5FFO - chains B and D of the 8 polymer chains in the assembly; structure by X-ray diffraction, 3.49 A resolution.

Chain B:
Name: Integrin beta-6
Organism: Homo sapiens
UniProtKB: P18564 (ITB6_HUMAN); residues 111-361 here correspond to UniProt positions 128-378 (UniProt number = residue number + 17)
Amino-acid sequence (257 residues; each row starts with the number of its first residue):
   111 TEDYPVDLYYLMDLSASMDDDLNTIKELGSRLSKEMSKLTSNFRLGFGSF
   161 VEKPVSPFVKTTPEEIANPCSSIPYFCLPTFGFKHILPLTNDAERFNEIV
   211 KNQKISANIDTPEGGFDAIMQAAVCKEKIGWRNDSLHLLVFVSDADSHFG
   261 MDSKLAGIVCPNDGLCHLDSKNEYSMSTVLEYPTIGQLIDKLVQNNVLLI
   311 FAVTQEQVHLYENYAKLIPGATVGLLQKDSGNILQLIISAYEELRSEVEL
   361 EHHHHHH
Disordered / not traced: 111-112, 355-367
Disulfides: Cys180-Cys187, Cys235-Cys276
Covalently attached groups: N-acetylglucosamine (NAG) linked to Asn243
Sequence notes: conflict Cys270 (Ile287 in P18564); expression tag (362-367)
UniProt features mapped onto this chain:
  - binding site (Mg(2+)): Asp123, Ser125, Ser127, Glu223
  - binding site (Ca(2+)): Ser127, Asp130, Asp131, Glu162, Asn218, Asp220, Pro222, Glu223, Asp254, Lys338
  - glycosylation: Asn243 (N-linked (GlcNAc...) asparagine)

Chain D:
Name: Transforming growth factor beta-1
Organism: Homo sapiens
UniProtKB: P01137 (TGFB1_HUMAN); residues 5-361 here correspond to UniProt positions 34-390 (UniProt number = residue number + 29)
Amino-acid sequence (363 residues; row label = number of the first residue in the row; numbers below 1 keep their minus sign (Gly-1 is residue -1)):
    -1 GPLSTSKTIDMELVKRKRIEAIRGQILSKLRLASPPSQGEVPPGPLPEAV
    49 LALYNSTRDRVAGESAEPEPEPEADYYAKEVTRVLMVETHNEIYDKFKQS
    99 THSIYMFFQTSELREAVPEPVLLSRAELRLLRLKLKVEQHVELYQKYSQN
   149 SWRYLSNRLLAPSDSPEWLSFDVTGVVRQWLSRGGEIEGFRLSAHCSCDS
   199 RDNTLQVDINGFTTGRRGDLATIHGMNRPFLLLMATPLERAQHLQSSRHR
   249 RALDTNYCFSSTEKNCCVRQLYIDFRKDLGWKWIHEPKGYHANFCLGPCP
   299 YIWSLDTQYSKVLALYNQHNPGASAAPCCVPQALEPLPIVYYVGRKPKVE
   349 QLSNMIVRSCKCS
Disordered / not traced: -1 to 6, 63-69, 198-201, 241-255, 304-309, 342
Disulfides: Cys256-Cys265, Cys264-Cys327, Cys293-Cys358, Cys297-Cys360
Covalently attached groups: glycan linked to Asn53
Sequence notes: expression tag (-1 to 4); conflict Gln107 (Asn136 in P01137), Gln147 (Asn176 in P01137)
UniProt features mapped onto this chain:
  - region: Asp197 to Gly223 (Bowtie tail)
  - motif: Arg215 to Asp217 (Cell attachment site)
  - site: Arg249, Ala250 (Cleavage)
  - glycosylation: Asn53 (N-linked (GlcNAc...) asparagine)
Reported in the primary citation:
  - conformationally variable residues (loop rearrangement, order/disorder transition): Asp197 to Gly223
  - mutagenesis - L203G/V205G/I207G, V205G/I207G: decreased binding to integrin
  - mutagenesis - L203G/V205G/I207G, V205G/I207G: decreased signaling in response to integrin
  - post-translational modification sites: Asn53

How chain B and chain D interact:
Contacting residue pairs (30; chain B residue first):
  Ser125(B) - Asp217(D)
  Ala126(B) - Asp217(D)  hydrogen bond (backbone-side chain)
  Ala126(B) - Leu218(D)  hydrophobic
  Ala126(B) - Thr220(D)  hydrogen bond (backbone-side chain)
  Ala126(B) - Ile221(D)
  Ser127(B) - Asp217(D)  hydrogen bond (backbone-side chain)
  Ser127(B) - Thr220(D)  hydrogen bond (backbone-side chain)
  Asp129(B) - Met224(D)
  Pro179(B) - Leu218(D)
  Ile183(B) - Asn208(D)
  Ile183(B) - Leu218(D)  hydrophobic
  Ile183(B) - Ile221(D)
  Ile183(B) - His222(D)
  Pro184(B) - Asn225(D)  hydrogen bond (backbone-side chain)
  Tyr185(B) - Glu46(D)  hydrogen bond
  Tyr185(B) - Met224(D)  hydrophobic
  Lys211(B) - Pro43(D)
  Lys214(B) - Glu46(D)
  Ile215(B) - Glu46(D)
  Ile215(B) - Ile221(D)  hydrophobic
  Ser216(B) - Ile221(D)
  Ala217(B) - Leu218(D)  hydrophobic
  Asn218(B) - Asp217(D)  hydrogen bond
  Asn218(B) - Leu218(D)
  Ile219(B) - Gly216(D)
  Ile219(B) - Asp217(D)  hydrogen bond (backbone-backbone)
  Asp220(B) - Asp217(D)
  Thr221(B) - Gly216(D)  hydrogen bond (side chain-backbone)
  Thr221(B) - Asp217(D)
  Glu223(B) - Asp217(D)
Interface residues without a listed pair, chain B (21 interface residues in all): Asp130, Cys180, Ser182
Interface residues without a listed pair, chain D (14 interface residues in all): Pro41, Gly42, Leu129
From the paper, about this interface:
  - specific contacts: Ala126(B)-Ile221(D), Cys180(B)-Leu218(D), Ile183(B)-Leu218(D), Ile215(B)-Ile221(D)
  - interface residues, chain B: Ala126(B), Cys180(B), Tyr185(B), Ile215(B)
  - interface residues, chain D: Glu46(D), Asn208(D), Leu218(D), Ile221(D), Asn225(D)

In short:
The interface between chain B and chain D involves 21 residues on one side and 14 on the other; the contacts
include 9 hydrogen bonds. Polar contacts include Ala126(B)-Asp217(D), Ala126(B)-Thr220(D) and
Ser127(B)-Asp217(D). The authors report contacts between Ala126(B) and Ile221(D), Cys180(B) and Leu218(D) and
Ile183(B) and Leu218(D) among others. The paper reports that L203G/V205G/I207G and V205G/I207G of chain D
reduce binding to integrin; interface residues Ala126(B), Cys180(B) and Glu46(D) among others.
Here chain B is Integrin beta-6 and chain D is Transforming growth factor beta-1, both from Homo sapiens.
Entry 5FFO (Integrin alpha V beta 6 in complex with pro-TGF-beta) was determined by X-ray diffraction.
